7KR4 - chains A and B of the 4 polymer chains in the assembly; structure by X-ray diffraction, 2.20 A resolution.

[Chain A]
Protein: DNA ligase 1
From: Homo sapiens
Notes: EC 6.5.1.1
UniProtKB: P18858 (DNLI1_HUMAN); residue numbers follow UniProt; this construct covers 262-904
Chain sequence (647 residues; row label = number of the first residue in the row):
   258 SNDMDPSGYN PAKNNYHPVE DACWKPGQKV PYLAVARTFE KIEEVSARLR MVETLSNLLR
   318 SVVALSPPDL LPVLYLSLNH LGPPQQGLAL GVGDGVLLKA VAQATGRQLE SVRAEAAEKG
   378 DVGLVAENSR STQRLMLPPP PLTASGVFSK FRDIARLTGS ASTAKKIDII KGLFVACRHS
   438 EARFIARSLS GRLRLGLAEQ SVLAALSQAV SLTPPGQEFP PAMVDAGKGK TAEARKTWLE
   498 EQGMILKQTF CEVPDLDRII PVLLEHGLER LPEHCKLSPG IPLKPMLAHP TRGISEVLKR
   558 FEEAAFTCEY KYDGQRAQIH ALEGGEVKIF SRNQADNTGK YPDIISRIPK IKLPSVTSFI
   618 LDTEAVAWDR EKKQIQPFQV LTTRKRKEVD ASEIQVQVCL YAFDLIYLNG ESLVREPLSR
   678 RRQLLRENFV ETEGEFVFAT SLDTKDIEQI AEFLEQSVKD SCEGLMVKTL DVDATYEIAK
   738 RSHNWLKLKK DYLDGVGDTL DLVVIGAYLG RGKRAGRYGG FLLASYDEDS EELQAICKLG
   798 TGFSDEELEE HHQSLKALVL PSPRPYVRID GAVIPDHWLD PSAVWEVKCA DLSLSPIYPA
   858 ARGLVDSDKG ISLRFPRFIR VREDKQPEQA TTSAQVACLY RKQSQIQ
Not modelled in the structure: 390-394, 902-904
Sequence notes: expression tag (258-261); engineered mutation Ala346 (Glu in P18858), Ala592 (Glu in P18858)
Ligand contacts: adenosine monophosphate (AMP): Ala545, Glu566, Tyr567, Lys568, Tyr569, Gln572, Arg573, Arg589, Glu621, Phe660, Ala696, Met723, Lys725, Trp742, Lys744

[Chain B]
Molecule: 11-nt DNA strand
Sequence (11 nucleotides; numbered 3 to 13; the number before each row is that of its first residue):
     3 AATGTCTGCC C

[How chain A and chain B interact]
Pairs across the interface (25):
  Ala346(A) - DG10(B)  phosphate contact
  Ala346(A) - DC11(B)  phosphate contact
  Leu347(A) - DG10(B)  phosphate contact
  Gly348(A) - DT9(B)  phosphate contact
  Gly348(A) - DG10(B)  hydrogen bond to the phosphate
  Val349(A) - DT9(B)  hydrogen bond to the phosphate
  Val349(A) - DG10(B)  hydrogen bond to the phosphate
  Gly350(A) - DT9(B)  hydrogen bond to the phosphate
  Asp351(A) - DT9(B)  phosphate contact
  Gly352(A) - DT9(B)  hydrogen bond to the phosphate
  Val353(A) - DT9(B)  hydrogen bond to the phosphate
  Gly571(A) - DC13(B)  sugar contact
  Gln572(A) - DC12(B)  hydrogen bond to the phosphate
  Gln572(A) - DC13(B)  phosphate contact
  Arg573(A) - DC13(B)  hydrogen bond to the phosphate
  Ser588(A) - DC12(B)  hydrogen bond to the phosphate
  Arg589(A) - DC13(B)  phosphate contact
  Asn590(A) - DC12(B)  phosphate contact
  Ala592(A) - DC12(B)  phosphate contact
  Asn594(A) - DC12(B)  hydrogen bond to the phosphate
  Phe635(A) - DC12(B)  base contact
  Phe635(A) - DC13(B)  sugar contact
  Arg643(A) - DG10(B)  base contact
  Arg871(A) - DC13(B)  sugar contact
  Phe872(A) - DC13(B)  base contact
Also at the interface, not in a pair above, chain A (21 interface residues in all): Arg370
Also at the interface, not in a pair above, chain B (6 interface residues in all): DC8

[Summary]
The interface between chain A and chain B involves 21 residues on one side and 6 on the other; the contacts
include 10 hydrogen bonds. Among the polar pairs are Gly348(A)-DG10(B), Val349(A)-DT9(B) and
Val349(A)-DG10(B). Bound to chain A: adenosine monophosphate.
Here chain A is DNA ligase 1 (Homo sapiens) and chain B is an 11-nt DNA strand. Entry 7KR4 (Human DNA Ligase
1(E346A/E592A) Bound to a nicked DNA substrate control duplex) was determined by X-ray diffraction (same
publication as 7KR3).
